Entry 1LE5 (X-ray diffraction, 2.75 A resolution); this record covers chains C and A of the 4 polymer chains in the assembly.

Chain C:
Molecule: 12-nt DNA strand
Sequence (12 nucleotides; each row starts with the number of its first residue):
     1 TGGGAAATTC CT

Chain A:
Name: Nuclear factor NF-kappa-B p65 subunit
Organism: Mus musculus
Notes: fragment: p65 RHR
Reference sequence: Q04207 (TF65_MOUSE); numbering as in UniProt (aligned over 20-291)
Amino-acid sequence (274 residues; each row starts with the number of its first residue):
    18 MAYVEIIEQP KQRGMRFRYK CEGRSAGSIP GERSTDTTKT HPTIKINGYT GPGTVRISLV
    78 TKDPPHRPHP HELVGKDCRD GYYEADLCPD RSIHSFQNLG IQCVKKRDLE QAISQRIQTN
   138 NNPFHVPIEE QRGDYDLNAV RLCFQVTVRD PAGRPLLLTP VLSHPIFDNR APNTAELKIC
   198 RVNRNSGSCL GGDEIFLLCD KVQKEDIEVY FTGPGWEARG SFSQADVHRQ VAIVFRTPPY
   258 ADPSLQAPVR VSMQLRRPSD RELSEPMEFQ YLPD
Construct notes: cloning artifact (18-19)
Curated features (UniProtKB/Swiss-Prot):
  - modified residue: Cys38 (Cysteine persulfide), Lys122 (N6-acetyllysine), Lys123 (N6-acetyllysine), Thr176 (Phosphothreonine), Lys218 (N6-acetyllysine), Lys221 (N6-acetyllysine), Thr254 (Phosphothreonine), Ser276 (Phosphoserine), Ser281 (Phosphoserine)
  - cross-link (Glycyl lysine isopeptide (Lys-Gly)): Lys37 (interchain with G-Cter in SUMO3), Lys122 (interchain with G-Cter in SUMO3), Lys123 (interchain with G-Cter in SUMO3)
  - mutagenesis: Cys38 (C38S: Abolishes sulfhydration and impairs interaction with RPS3), Ser281 (S281A/E: Abolishes DNA-binding and transcriptional activity)

Interface between chain C and chain A:
Pairs across the interface - 19 pairs, chain C then chain A:
  DG4(C) with Arg246(A), salt bridge to the phosphate
  DA5(C) with Lys221(A), salt bridge to the phosphate; Arg246(A), salt bridge to the phosphate; Gln247(A), hydrogen bond to the phosphate
  DA6(C) with Pro189(A), phosphate contact; Gln220(A), phosphate contact; Gln247(A), phosphate contact
  DA7(C) with Tyr36(A), sugar contact
  DT8(C) with Tyr36(A), hydrogen bond to the phosphate; Lys122(A), phosphate contact; Lys123(A), phosphate contact
  DT9(C) with Arg35(A), base contact; Tyr36(A), phosphate contact; Cys38(A), hydrogen bond to the phosphate; Glu39(A), base contact; Lys122(A), salt bridge to the phosphate; Arg187(A), hydrogen bond to the base
  DC10(C) with Arg35(A), base contact; Glu39(A), hydrogen bond to the base

In short:
Chain C and chain A form an interface of 7 and 12 residues respectively; the contacts include 5 hydrogen bonds
and 4 salt bridges. Among the polar pairs are DT9(C)-Arg187(A), DC10(C)-Glu39(A) and DA5(C)-Gln247(A). From
UniProt: 2 mutagenesis sites on chain A.
Chain C is a 12-nt DNA strand and chain A is Nuclear factor NF-kappa-B p65 subunit (Mus musculus); the
structure, Crystal structure of a NF-kB heterodimer bound to an IFNb-kB, was determined by X-ray diffraction,
deposited together with 1LE9.
